PDB entry 1P3M | X-ray diffraction, 2.90 A resolution | chains J and C of the 10 polymer chains in the assembly

Chain J:
Molecule: Palindromic 146bp Human Alpha-Satellite DNA fragment
Organism: Homo sapiens
Sequence (146 nucleotides; numbered 147 to 292; the number before each row is that of its first residue):
   147 ATCAATATCC ACCTGCAGAT TCTACCAAAA GTGTATTTGG AAACTGCTCC ATCAAAAGGC
   207 ATGTTCAGCG GAATTCCGCT GAACATGCCT TTTGATGGAG CAGTTTCCAA ATACACTTTT
   267 GGTAGAATCT GCAGGTGGAT ATTGAT

Chain C:
Protein: Histone H2A
Organism: Xenopus laevis
Reference sequence: Q7ZT66 (Q7ZT66_9ZZZZ); residues 801-929 here correspond to UniProt positions 2-130 (UniProt number = residue number - 799)
Amino-acid sequence (129 residues; numbered 801 to 929; the number before each row is that of its first residue):
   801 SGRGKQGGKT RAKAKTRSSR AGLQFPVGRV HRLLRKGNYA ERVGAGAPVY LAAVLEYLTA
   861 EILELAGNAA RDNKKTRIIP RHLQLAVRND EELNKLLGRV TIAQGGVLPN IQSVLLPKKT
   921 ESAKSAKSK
Disordered / not traced: 801-813, 921-929
Sequence notes: conflict Ala814 (Ser15 in Q7ZT66), Gly867 (Trp68 in Q7ZT66), Asn868 (Glu69 in Q7ZT66), 21 further conflict positions vs the reference (Q7ZT66) not listed

Interface between chain J and chain C:
Residue-residue contacts (15):
  DA257(J) - Arg842(C)  hydrogen bond to the sugar
  DA257(J) - Gly844(C)  phosphate contact
  DA257(J) - Ala845(C)  phosphate contact
  DT258(J) - Arg835(C)  salt bridge to the phosphate
  DT258(J) - Glu841(C)  phosphate contact
  DT258(J) - Arg842(C)  hydrogen bond to the sugar
  DT258(J) - Val843(C)  phosphate contact
  DG267(J) - Arg829(C)  phosphate contact
  DG268(J) - Arg829(C)  salt bridge to the phosphate
  DG277(J) - Thr876(C)  sugar contact
  DG277(J) - Arg877(C)  hydrogen bond to the sugar
  DC278(J) - Lys875(C)  phosphate contact
  DC278(J) - Thr876(C)  hydrogen bond to the phosphate
  DC278(J) - Arg877(C)  hydrogen bond to the phosphate
  DA279(J) - Lys875(C)  phosphate contact
Also at the interface, not in a pair above, chain C (11 interface residues in all): Lys874

Overview:
The interface between chain J and chain C involves 7 residues on one side and 11 on the other; the contacts
include 5 hydrogen bonds and 2 salt bridges. Polar contacts include DA257(J)-Arg842(C), DT258(J)-Arg842(C) and
DG277(J)-Arg877(C).
Chain J is Palindromic 146bp Human Alpha-Satellite DNA fragment (Homo sapiens) and chain C is Histone H2A
(Xenopus laevis); the structure, Crystallographic Studies of Nucleosome Core Particles containing Histone
'Sin' Mutants, was determined by X-ray diffraction, deposited together with 1P34, 1P3A, 1P3B, 1P3F, 1P3G, 1P3I
and 4 further entries.
